Entry 3JRE (X-ray diffraction, 3.17 A resolution); this record covers chains A and C of the 4 polymer chains in the assembly.

== Chain A ==
Molecule: DNA-binding protein fis
Source organism: Escherichia coli
UniProt: P0A6R3 (FIS_ECOLI); residue numbers follow UniProt; this construct covers 1-98
Chain sequence (98 residues; row label = number of the first residue in the row):
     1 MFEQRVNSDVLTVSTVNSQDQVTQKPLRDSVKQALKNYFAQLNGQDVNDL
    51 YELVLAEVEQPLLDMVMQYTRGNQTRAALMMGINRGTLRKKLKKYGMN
Not modelled in the structure: 1-7
UniProt features mapped onto this chain:
  - DNA-binding region: Gln74 to Lys93 (H-T-H motif)
  - region: Asn17 to Gly44 (Required for the stimulation of HIN-mediated recombination)

== Chain C ==
Molecule: 27-nt DNA strand
Sequence (27 nucleotides; row label = number of the first residue in the row):
     1 AAATTTGTTTGAAAAATGAGCAAATTT

== Interface between chain A and chain C ==
Residue-residue contacts (9; chain A residue first):
  Ile83(A) - DT17(C)  phosphate contact
  Asn84(A) - DT17(C)  hydrogen bond to the phosphate
  Asn84(A) - DG18(C)  hydrogen bond to the phosphate
  Arg85(A) - DG20(C)  hydrogen bond to the base
  Thr87(A) - DA16(C)  sugar contact
  Thr87(A) - DT17(C)  hydrogen bond to the phosphate
  Lys90(A) - DA15(C)  sugar contact
  Lys90(A) - DA16(C)  salt bridge to the phosphate
  Lys91(A) - DA16(C)  salt bridge to the phosphate
Interface residues without a listed pair, chain A (7 interface residues in all): Gly82

== In short ==
7 residues of chain A and 5 residues of chain C are in contact, with 4 hydrogen bonds and 2 salt bridges.
Among the polar pairs are Arg85(A)-DG20(C), Asn84(A)-DT17(C) and Asn84(A)-DG18(C).
Chain A is DNA-binding protein fis (Escherichia coli) and chain C is a 27-nt DNA strand; the structure,
Crystal structure of Fis bound to 27 bp DNA F26 containing A-tract at center, was determined by X-ray
diffraction (same publication as 3IV5, 3JR9, 3JRA, 3JRB, 3JRC, 3JRD and 4 further entries).
